8ZKT - chains C and D of the 4 polymer chains in the assembly; structure by electron microscopy, 3.34 A resolution.

Chain C (and D):
Protein: Polycystin-2
From: Homo sapiens
Notes: chain D of this document is another copy of the same molecule, construct and numbering; everything in this record applies to it too
UniProt: Q13563 (PKD2_HUMAN); numbering as in UniProt (aligned over 1-968)
Sequence (1007 residues; each row starts with the number of its first residue; numbers below 1 keep their minus sign (Met-38 is residue -38)):
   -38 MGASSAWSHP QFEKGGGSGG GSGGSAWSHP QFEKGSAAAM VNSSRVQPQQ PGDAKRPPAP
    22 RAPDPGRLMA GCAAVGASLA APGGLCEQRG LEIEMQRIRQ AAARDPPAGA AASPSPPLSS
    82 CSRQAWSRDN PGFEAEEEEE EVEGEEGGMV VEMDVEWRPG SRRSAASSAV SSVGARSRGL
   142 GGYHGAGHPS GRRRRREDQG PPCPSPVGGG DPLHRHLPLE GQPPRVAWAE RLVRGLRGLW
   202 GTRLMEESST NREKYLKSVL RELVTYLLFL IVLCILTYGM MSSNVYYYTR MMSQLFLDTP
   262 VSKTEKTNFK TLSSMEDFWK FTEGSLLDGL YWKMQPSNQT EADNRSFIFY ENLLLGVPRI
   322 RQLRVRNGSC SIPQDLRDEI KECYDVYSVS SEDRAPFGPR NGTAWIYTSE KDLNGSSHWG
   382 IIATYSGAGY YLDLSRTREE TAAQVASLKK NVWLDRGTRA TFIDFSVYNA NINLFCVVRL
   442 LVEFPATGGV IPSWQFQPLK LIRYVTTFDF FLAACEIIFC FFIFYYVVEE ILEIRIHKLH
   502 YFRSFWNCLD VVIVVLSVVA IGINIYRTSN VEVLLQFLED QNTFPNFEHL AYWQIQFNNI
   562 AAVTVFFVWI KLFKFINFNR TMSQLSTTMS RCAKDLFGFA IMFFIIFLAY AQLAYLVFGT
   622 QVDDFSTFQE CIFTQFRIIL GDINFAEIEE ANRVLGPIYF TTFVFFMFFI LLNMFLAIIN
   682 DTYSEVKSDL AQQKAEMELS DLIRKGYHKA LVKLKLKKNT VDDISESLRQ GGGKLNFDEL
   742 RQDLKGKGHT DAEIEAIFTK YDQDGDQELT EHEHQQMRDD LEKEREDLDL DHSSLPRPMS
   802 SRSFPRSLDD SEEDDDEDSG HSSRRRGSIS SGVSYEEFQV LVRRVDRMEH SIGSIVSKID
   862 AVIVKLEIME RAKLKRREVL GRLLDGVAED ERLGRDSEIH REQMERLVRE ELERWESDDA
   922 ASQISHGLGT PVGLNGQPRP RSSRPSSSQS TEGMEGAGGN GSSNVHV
Unresolved in the structure: -38 to 214, 295-303, 699-968 (chain D: -38 to 216, 295-313, 699-968)
Construct notes: initiating methionine (-38); expression tag (-37 to -4); linker (-3 to 0)
Disulfides: Cys331-Cys344
Covalently attached groups: N-acetylglucosamine (NAG) linked to Asn328, Asn362, Asn375
UniProt features mapped onto this chain:
  - region: Arg803 to His822 (Linker), Asp810 to Gly821 (Important for interaction with PACS1 and PACS2)
  - motif: Leu641 to Asp643 (Selectivity filter)
  - binding site (cholesterol): Gln557
  - binding site (Ca(2+)): Leu641, Asp763, Asp765, Asp767, Glu769, Glu774
  - modified residue: Ser76 (Phosphoserine), Ser80 (Phosphoserine), Arg137 (Omega-N-methylarginine), Ser801 (Phosphoserine), Ser808 (Phosphoserine), Ser812 (Phosphoserine), Ser829 (Phosphoserine)
  - glycosylation (N-linked (GlcNAc...) asparagine): Asn299, Asn305, Asn328 (complex), Asn362, Asn375
  - natural variant: Arg306 (R306Q: In PKD2), Arg322 (R322Q: In PKD2; R322W: In PKD2), Ala356 (A356P: In PKD2), Ala384 (A384P: In PKD2), Trp414 (W414G: In PKD2), Arg420 (R420G: In PKD2), Ile479 (deletion: In PKD2), Arg504 to Val512 (deletion: In PKD2), Asp511 (D511V: In PKD2), Cys632 (C632R: In PKD2), Tyr684 (deletion: In PKD2), Arg807 (R807Q: In PKD2)
  - mutagenesis: Ser76 (S76A: Abolishes phosphorylation of the N-terminal domain. Abolishes the ability to complement a pkd2-deficient zebrafish mutant; when associated with A-80), Ser80 (S80A: Decreases phosphorylation of the N-terminal domain. Abolishes the ability to complement a pkd2-deficient zebrafish mutant; when associated with A-76), Trp201 (W201A: Abolishes increased channel activity due to a gain of function mutation; when associated with P-604), Cys331 (C331S: Does not affect localization to the cilium. Loss of ion channel function), Phe604 (F604A/I: No effect on channel activation; F604P: Gain-of-function mutation resulting in increased channel activity. Absence of gain of function; when associated with F-605 DEL ...), Phe605 (Abolishes increased channel activity due to a gain of function mutation; when associated with P-604), Phe629 (F629S: Abolishes increased channel activity due to a gain of function mutation; when associated with P-604. Reduces but do not abolish ion channel function; when associated with A-677 and A-681), Arg638 (R638C: Abolishes increased channel activity due to a gain of function mutation; when associated with P-604. Reduces but do not abolish ion channel function; when associated with A-677 and A-681 ...), Leu677 (L677A: Constitutive active channel; when associated with A-681. Reduces but do not abolish ion channel function; when associated with S-629 and A-681. Reduces but do not abolish ion channel function ...), Asn681 (N681A: Constitutive active channel; when associated with A-677. Reduces but do not abolish ion channel function; when associated with S-629 and A-677. Reduces but do not abolish ion channel function ...), Tyr684 (Y684A: Abolishes increased channel activity due to a gain of function mutation; when associated with P-604), Lys688 (K688A: Abolishes increased channel activity due to a gain of function mutation; when associated with P-604), 20 further mutagenesis entries in UniProt

Interface between chain C and chain D:
Contacting residue pairs - 87 pairs, chain C then chain D:
  Thr238(C) with Gln613(D); Leu617(D)
  Met242(C) with Tyr616(D), hydrophobic; Gly620(D); Thr621(D)
  Asn245(C) with Val347(D)
  Val246(C) with Thr621(D)
  Tyr247(C) with Thr621(D); Asp624(D), hydrogen bond
  Tyr248(C) with Ile382(D); Ile452(D), hydrophobic
  Thr250(C) with Thr621(D)
  Met252(C) with Gly449(D)
  Arg306(C) with Glu340(D), hydrogen bond (side chain-backbone)
  Tyr311(C) with Arg417(D)
  Glu312(C) with Ala447(D); Thr448(D), hydrogen bond (side chain-backbone); Gly449(D), hydrogen bond (side chain-backbone)
  Leu314(C) with Ile341(D), hydrophobic
  Trp380(C) with Arg654(D), hydrogen bond (backbone-side chain)
  Gly381(C) with Arg654(D), hydrogen bond (backbone-side chain)
  Ile382(C) with Arg654(D)
  Tyr429(C) with Pro334(D); Leu337(D), hydrophobic; Ile341(D), hydrophobic
  Asn430(C) with Ala447(D); Thr448(D)
  Ala431(C) with Ile341(D), hydrophobic
  Asn432(C) with Cys331(D); Cys344(D); Tyr345(D), hydrogen bond (side chain-backbone); Ala447(D), hydrogen bond (side chain-backbone)
  Ile433(C) with Thr448(D)
  Ile463(C) with Pro334(D), hydrophobic; Leu337(D), hydrophobic
  Leu539(C) with Asp336(D); Leu337(D), hydrophobic
  Gln542(C) with Glu340(D)
  Asn560(C) with Asn653(D); Leu656(D)
  Ala563(C) with Leu614(D), hydrophobic; Leu617(D), hydrophobic; Val618(D), hydrophobic
  Val566(C) with Gln613(D)
  Phe567(C) with Ala610(D), hydrophobic
  Trp570(C) with Gln613(D)
  Phe574(C) with Met603(D), hydrophobic; Ile607(D), hydrophobic
  Ile577(C) with Ile606(D), hydrophobic
  Thr582(C) with Lys595(D)
  Met583(C) with Gly599(D)
  Gln585(C) with Asp596(D)
  Leu586(C) with Gly599(D); Phe600(D); Met675(D), hydrophobic
  Thr589(C) with Met675(D)
  Met590(C) with Ile671(D); Met675(D), hydrophobic
  Leu597(C) with Ile671(D), hydrophobic
  Phe605(C) with Phe666(D), hydrophobic
  Glu631(C) with Glu650(D)
  Phe634(C) with Phe646(D), hydrophobic; Glu650(D); Pro658(D), hydrophobic
  Arg638(C) with Phe646(D); Phe661(D)
  Leu641(C) with Ile639(D); Gly642(D); Phe669(D), hydrophobic
  Asp643(C) with Ile644(D)
  Leu673(C) with Phe670(D), hydrophobic
  Phe676(C) with Phe670(D); Asn674(D)
  Leu677(C) with Asn674(D)
  Ile680(C) with Phe670(D); Ile671(D); Asn674(D); Met675(D), hydrophobic
  Asn681(C) with Ala678(D)
  Tyr684(C) with Asp596(D); Met675(D), hydrophobic; Ala678(D); Ile679(D); Asp682(D)
  Ser685(C) with Asp682(D)
  Lys688(C) with Asp682(D), salt bridge; Glu686(D), salt bridge
Interface residues without a listed pair, chain C (69 interface residues in all): Ser243, Tyr249, Arg251, Phe308, Phe310, Asn313, Leu316, Asn434, Trp455, Val466, Val564, Ile571, Leu573, Ala601, Phe604, Phe637, Ile640, Gly642
Interface residues without a listed pair, chain D (63 interface residues in all): Ser332, Asp339, Ile383, Pro446, Val451, Ile602, Tyr611, Ser627, Glu651, Val655, Thr662, Val665

Overview:
69 residues of chain C and 63 residues of chain D are in contact, with 8 hydrogen bonds and 2 salt bridges.
Polar pairs include Lys688(C)-Asp682(D), Lys688(C)-Glu686(D) and Tyr247(C)-Asp624(D). N-acetylglucosamine is
covalently linked to Asn328(C), Asn362(C) and Asn375(C).
Chain C and chain D are both Polycystin-2 (Homo sapiens); the structure, Structure of
Polycystin-1/Polycystin-2 complex with GOF mutations, was determined by electron microscopy.
